PDB entry 9CT0 | electron microscopy, 3.19 A resolution | chains C and D of the 7 polymer chains in the assembly

Chain C:
Molecule: Gamma-aminobutyric acid receptor subunit beta-2
From: Homo sapiens
UniProt: P47870 (GBRB2_HUMAN); residues 1-488 here correspond to UniProt positions 25-512 (UniProt number = residue number + 24)
Amino-acid sequence (488 residues; each row starts with the number of its first residue):
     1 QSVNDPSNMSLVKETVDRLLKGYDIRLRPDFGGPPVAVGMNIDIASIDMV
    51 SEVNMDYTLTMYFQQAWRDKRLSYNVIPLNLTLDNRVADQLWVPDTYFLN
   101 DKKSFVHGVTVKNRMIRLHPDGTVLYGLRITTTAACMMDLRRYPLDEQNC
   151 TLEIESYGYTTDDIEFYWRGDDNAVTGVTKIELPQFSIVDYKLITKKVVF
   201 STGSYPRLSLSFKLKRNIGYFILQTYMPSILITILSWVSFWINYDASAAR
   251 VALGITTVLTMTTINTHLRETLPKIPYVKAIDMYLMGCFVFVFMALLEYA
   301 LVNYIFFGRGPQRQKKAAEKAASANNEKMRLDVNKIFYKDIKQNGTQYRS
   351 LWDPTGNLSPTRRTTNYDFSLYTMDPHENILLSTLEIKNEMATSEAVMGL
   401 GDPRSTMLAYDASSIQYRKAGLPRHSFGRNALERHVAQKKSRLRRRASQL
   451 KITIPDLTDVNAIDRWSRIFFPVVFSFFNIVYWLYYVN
Disordered / not traced: 1-6, 308-459, 488
Cystine bridges: C136-C150
Covalent attachments: N-acetylglucosamine (NAG) linked to N80; glycan linked to N149
Small-molecule neighbours: gamma-amino-butanoic acid (ABU): Y97, E155, S156, Y157, F200, T202, Y205
Curated features (UniProtKB/Swiss-Prot):
  - binding site (histamine): Y97, S156, Y157, T202
  - binding site (4-aminobutanoate): Y157, T202
  - modified residue: Y417 (Phosphotyrosine)
  - glycosylation (N-linked (GlcNAc...) asparagine): N8, N80, N149

Chain D:
Molecule: Gamma-aminobutyric acid receptor subunit alpha-2
From: Homo sapiens
UniProt: P47869 (GBRA2_HUMAN); residues 1-423 here correspond to UniProt positions 29-451 (UniProt number = residue number + 28)
Amino-acid sequence (423 residues; numbered 1 to 423; the number before each row is that of its first residue):
     1 NIQEDEAKNNITIFTRILDRLLDGYDNRLRPGLGDSITEVFTNIYVTSFG
    51 PVSDTDMEYTIDVFFRQKWKDERLKFKGPMNILRLNNLMASKIWTPDTFF
   101 HNGKKSVAHNMTMPNKLLRIQDDGTLLYTMRLTVQAECPMHLEDFPMDAH
   151 SCPLKFGSYAYTTSEVTYIWTYNASDSVQVAPDGSRLNQYDLLGQSIGKE
   201 TIKSSTGEYTVMTAHFHLKRKIGYFVIQTYLPCIMTVILSQVSFWLNRES
   251 VPARTVFGVTTVLTMTTLSISARNSLPKVAYATAMDWFIAVCYAFVFSAL
   301 IEFATVNYFTKRGWAWDGKSVVNDKKKEKASVMIQNNAYAVAVANYAPNL
   351 SKDPVLSTISKSATTPEPNKKPENKPAEAKKTFNSVSKIDRMSRIVFPVL
   401 FGTFNLVYWATYLNREPVLGVSP
Disordered / not traced: 1-9, 312-385, 414-423
Cystine bridges: C138-C152
Covalent attachments: N-acetylglucosamine (NAG) linked to N110
Small-molecule neighbours:
  - gamma-amino-butanoic acid (ABU): F64, R66, L117, T129
  - PIO ([(2R)-2-octanoyloxy-3-[oxidanyl-[(1R,2R,3S,4R,5R,6S)-2,3,6-tris(oxidanyl)-4,5-diphosphonooxy-cyclohexyl]oxy-phosphoryl]oxy-propyl] octanoate): R248, T305, F309, S387, K388, I389, M392
Curated features (UniProtKB/Swiss-Prot):
  - binding site (4-aminobutanoate): R66, T129
  - glycosylation (N-linked (GlcNAc...) asparagine): N10, N110

How chain C and chain D interact:
Residue-residue contacts (93; chain C residue first):
  D24(C) with T15(D), hydrogen bond
  I25(C) with N86(D), hydrogen bond (backbone-side chain)
  R26(C) with L18(D); D19(D), salt bridge; L22(D); N86(D), hydrogen bond (backbone-backbone); M89(D)
  L27(C) with I11(D), hydrophobic; F14(D), hydrophobic; T15(D); L18(D), hydrophobic; L85(D), hydrophobic
  F31(C) with F14(D), hydrophobic; L83(D), hydrophobic; R84(D)
  R71(C) with I11(D)
  V93(C) with M113(D)
  P94(C) with M113(D)
  D95(C) with M113(D)
  T96(C) with M111(D); T112(D), hydrogen bond (backbone-backbone)
  Y97(C) with F64(D); M111(D); N115(D); R131(D)
  F98(C) with R131(D), hydrogen bond (backbone-side chain)
  L99(C) with F64(D), hydrophobic; R131(D), hydrogen bond (backbone-side chain)
  D101(C) with R131(D), hydrogen bond (backbone-side chain)
  K102(C) with H109(D); R186(D)
  S104(C) with M111(D)
  F105(C) with M111(D), hydrophobic
  V106(C) with M111(D)
  I130(C) with M111(D), hydrophobic; T112(D)
  A135(C) with R186(D)
  M137(C) with S185(D); R186(D)
  Y157(C) with F64(D); K116(D); L117(D); T129(D); M130(D); R131(D), hydrogen bond (side chain-backbone)
  G158(C) with L117(D); R119(D), hydrogen bond (backbone-side chain)
  Y159(C) with R84(D); N86(D)
  T160(C) with R84(D); R119(D)
  D162(C) with R84(D), salt bridge
  D163(C) with R84(D), salt bridge
  F200(C) with Y45(D), hydrophobic
  S201(C) with R66(D); Y172(D), hydrogen bond
  T202(C) with R66(D); R119(D), hydrogen bond (backbone-side chain); L127(D)
  Y205(C) with L117(D); R119(D), hydrogen bond
  S247(C) with S250(D), hydrogen bond; A253(D)
  V251(C) with A253(D), hydrophobic; F257(D), hydrophobic
  I255(C) with V256(D), hydrophobic; F257(D), hydrophobic; T260(D)
  V258(C) with L239(D), hydrophobic
  L259(C) with T260(D)
  R269(C) with Y224(D); I227(D); Q228(D), hydrogen bond
  P273(C) with N188(D)
  K274(C) with N188(D); Q189(D); Y224(D)
  I275(C) with Y224(D)
  P276(C) with N188(D); K221(D); G223(D); Y224(D)
  V278(C) with I227(D), hydrophobic
  D282(C) with I227(D)
  M286(C) with I227(D), hydrophobic
  F289(C) with M235(D), hydrophobic
  L296(C) with L239(D), hydrophobic; F257(D), hydrophobic
  A300(C) with V242(D), hydrophobic
  N303(C) with L246(D)
  Y304(C) with W245(D); R394(D)
  F307(C) with N247(D)
Interface residues without a listed pair, chain C (62 interface residues in all): R28, P29, D30, F63, W92, N100, L128, A248, T266, Y277, F293, L297
Interface residues without a listed pair, chain D (57 interface residues in all): D54, N87, L88, Q179, I238, P252, T264, S275, V386

In short:
62 residues of chain C face 57 of chain D across their interface, with 14 hydrogen bonds and 3 salt bridges.
Polar contacts include R26(C)-D19(D), D162(C)-R84(D) and D163(C)-R84(D). Gamma-amino-butanoic acid is bound
between chain C and chain D. Chain D binds compound PIO.
Chain C is Gamma-aminobutyric acid receptor subunit beta-2 and chain D is Gamma-aminobutyric acid receptor
subunit alpha-2, both from Homo sapiens; the structure, Native human GABAA receptor of
beta2-alpha1-beta2-alpha2-gamma2 assembly, was determined by electron microscopy, deposited together with
9CRS, 9CRV, 9CSB, 9CTJ, 9CTP, 9CTV and 6 further entries.
